PDB entry 9C22 | X-ray diffraction, 4.60 A resolution (low resolution: residue-level contacts below are approximate; hydrogen-bond / salt-bridge calls are withheld) | chains C and Y of the 12 polymer chains in the assembly

== Chain C (and Y) ==
Molecule: Hemagglutinin
From: Influenza A virus
Notes: chain Y of this document is another copy of the same molecule, construct and numbering; everything in this record applies to it too
Chain sequence (504 residues; each row starts with the number of its first residue; note: 2 numbers in that range are skipped by the numbering (no residue carries them; nothing is unmodelled there)):
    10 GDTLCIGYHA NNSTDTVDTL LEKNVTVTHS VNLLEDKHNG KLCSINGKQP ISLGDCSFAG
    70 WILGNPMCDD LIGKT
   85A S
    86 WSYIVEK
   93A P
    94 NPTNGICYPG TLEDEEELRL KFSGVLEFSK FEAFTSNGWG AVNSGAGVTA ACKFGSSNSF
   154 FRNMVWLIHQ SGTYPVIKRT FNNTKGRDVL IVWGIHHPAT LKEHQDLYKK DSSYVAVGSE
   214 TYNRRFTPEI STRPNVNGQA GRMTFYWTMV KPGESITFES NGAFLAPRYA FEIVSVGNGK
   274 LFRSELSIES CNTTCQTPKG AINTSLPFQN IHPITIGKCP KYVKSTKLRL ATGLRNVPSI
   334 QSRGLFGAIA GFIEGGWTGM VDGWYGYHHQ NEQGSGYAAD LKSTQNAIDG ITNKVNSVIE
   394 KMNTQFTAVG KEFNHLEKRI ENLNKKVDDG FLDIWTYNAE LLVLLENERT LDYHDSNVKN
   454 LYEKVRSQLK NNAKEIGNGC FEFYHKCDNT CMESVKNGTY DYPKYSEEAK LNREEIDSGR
Unresolved in the structure: 333-513
Cystine bridges: Cys-65/Cys-77, Cys-288/Cys-312

== How chain C and chain Y interact ==
Residue-residue contacts (24; chain C residue first):
  Lys-171(C) with Thr-225(Y)
  Ala-209(C) with Ile-223(Y); Ser-224(Y)
  Val-210(C) with Ser-224(Y)
  Gly-211(C) with Thr-225(Y); Arg-226(Y); Pro-227(Y)
  Ser-212(C) with Arg-226(Y); Pro-227(Y); Arg-235(Y)
  Glu-213(C) with Pro-227(Y); Arg-235(Y)
  Thr-214(C) with Arg-235(Y)
  Tyr-215(C) with Arg-226(Y)
  Asn-216(C) with His-190(Y); Glu-222(Y); Ser-224(Y); Arg-226(Y)
  Arg-217(C) with Glu-222(Y)
  Arg-218(C) with Glu-222(Y); Ile-223(Y)
  Ser-248(C) with Pro-227(Y)
  Thr-250(C) with Thr-225(Y)
  Glu-252(C) with Thr-225(Y)
Other interface residues (no listed pair), chain Y (10 interface residues in all): Pro-221, Val-229

== In short ==
14 residues of chain C and 10 residues of chain Y are in contact.
Chain C and chain Y are both Hemagglutinin (Influenza A virus); the structure, Crystal structure of chimeric
hemagglutinin cH11/1 in complex with broad protective antibody 3E1, was determined by X-ray diffraction (same
publication as 9C0U, 9C0X and 9C0V).
